PDB entry 5IIO | X-ray diffraction, 2.08 A resolution | chains C and A of the 4 polymer chains in the assembly

# Chain C
Molecule: 6-nt DNA strand
Sequence (6 nucleotides; row label = number of the first residue in the row):
     1 CAGTAC
Metal / ion sites: Na+: DA5 (shared with Ser339(A), Ile341(A), Ala344(A) of chain A)

# Chain A
Protein: DNA polymerase lambda
Source organism: Homo sapiens
Notes: EC 2.7.7.7, 4.2.99.-
Reference sequence: Q9UGP5 (DPOLL_HUMAN); numbering as in UniProt (aligned over 242-575)
Sequence (334 residues; numbered 242 to 575; the number before each row is that of its first residue):
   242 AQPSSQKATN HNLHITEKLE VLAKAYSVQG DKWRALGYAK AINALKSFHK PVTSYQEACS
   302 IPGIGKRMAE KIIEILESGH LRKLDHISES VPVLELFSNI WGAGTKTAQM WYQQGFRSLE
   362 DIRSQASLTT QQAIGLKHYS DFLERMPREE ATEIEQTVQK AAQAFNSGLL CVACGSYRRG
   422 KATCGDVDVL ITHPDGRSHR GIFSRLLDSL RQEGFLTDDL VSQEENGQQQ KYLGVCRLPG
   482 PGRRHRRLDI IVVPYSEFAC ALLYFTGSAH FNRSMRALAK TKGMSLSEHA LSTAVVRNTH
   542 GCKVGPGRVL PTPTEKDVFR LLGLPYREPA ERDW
Disordered / not traced: 242-248
Metal / ion sites: Na+ site 1: Cys300, Ile302, Ile305 (shared with 1 residue of chain D); Na+ site 2: Ser339, Ile341, Ala344 (shared with DA5(C) of chain C)
What the authors report for this chain:
  - binding site for the 11-nt DNA strand: Tyr505, Arg517
  - mutagenesis - R514L: decreased catalytic activity on all substrates tested
  - mutagenesis - E529A (2.2-fold): decreased catalytic activity on 8-oxo-dG:dC
  - mutagenesis - E529A: increased catalytic activity on 8-oxo-dG:dA
  - specificity-determining residues: Glu529

# Interface between chain C and chain A
Residue-residue contacts (18):
  DG3(C) with Lys347(A), phosphate contact
  DT4(C) with Gly343(A), phosphate contact; Ala344(A), phosphate contact; Gly345(A), hydrogen bond to the phosphate; Thr346(A), phosphate contact; Lys347(A), hydrogen bond to the phosphate; Thr348(A), hydrogen bond to the phosphate
  DA5(C) with Ile341(A), phosphate contact; Trp342(A), phosphate contact; Gly343(A), hydrogen bond to the phosphate; Ala344(A), hydrogen bond to the phosphate; Gly345(A), phosphate contact
  DC6(C) with Trp342(A), hydrogen bond to the phosphate; Lys472(A), hydrogen bond to the phosphate; Leu474(A), sugar contact; Arg488(A), salt bridge to the phosphate; Tyr505(A), base contact; Phe506(A), phosphate contact
Also at the interface, not in a pair above, chain A (14 interface residues in all): Asp490

# Overview
4 residues of chain C and 14 residues of chain A are in contact; the contacts include 7 hydrogen bonds and 1
salt bridge. Among the polar pairs are DT4(C)-Gly345(A), DT4(C)-Lys347(A) and DT4(C)-Thr348(A). The paper
reports a binding site for the 11-nt DNA strand at Tyr505(A) and Arg517(A); R514L of chain A reduces catalytic
activity on all substrates tested.
Chain C is a 6-nt DNA strand and chain A is DNA polymerase lambda (Homo sapiens); the structure, Crystal
structure of the DNA polymerase lambda binary complex, was determined by X-ray diffraction together with 5III,
5IIJ, 5IIK, 5IIL, 5IIM and 5IIN from the same study.
